PDB entry 8P62 | electron microscopy, 3.90 A resolution | chains 2 and 5 of the 14 polymer chains in the assembly

[Chain 2]
Protein: DNA replication licensing factor MCM2
Organism: Saccharomyces cerevisiae
Notes: EC 3.6.4.12
UniProtKB: P29469 (MCM2_YEAST); residue numbers follow UniProt; this construct covers 1-868
Sequence (868 residues; row label = number of the first residue in the row):
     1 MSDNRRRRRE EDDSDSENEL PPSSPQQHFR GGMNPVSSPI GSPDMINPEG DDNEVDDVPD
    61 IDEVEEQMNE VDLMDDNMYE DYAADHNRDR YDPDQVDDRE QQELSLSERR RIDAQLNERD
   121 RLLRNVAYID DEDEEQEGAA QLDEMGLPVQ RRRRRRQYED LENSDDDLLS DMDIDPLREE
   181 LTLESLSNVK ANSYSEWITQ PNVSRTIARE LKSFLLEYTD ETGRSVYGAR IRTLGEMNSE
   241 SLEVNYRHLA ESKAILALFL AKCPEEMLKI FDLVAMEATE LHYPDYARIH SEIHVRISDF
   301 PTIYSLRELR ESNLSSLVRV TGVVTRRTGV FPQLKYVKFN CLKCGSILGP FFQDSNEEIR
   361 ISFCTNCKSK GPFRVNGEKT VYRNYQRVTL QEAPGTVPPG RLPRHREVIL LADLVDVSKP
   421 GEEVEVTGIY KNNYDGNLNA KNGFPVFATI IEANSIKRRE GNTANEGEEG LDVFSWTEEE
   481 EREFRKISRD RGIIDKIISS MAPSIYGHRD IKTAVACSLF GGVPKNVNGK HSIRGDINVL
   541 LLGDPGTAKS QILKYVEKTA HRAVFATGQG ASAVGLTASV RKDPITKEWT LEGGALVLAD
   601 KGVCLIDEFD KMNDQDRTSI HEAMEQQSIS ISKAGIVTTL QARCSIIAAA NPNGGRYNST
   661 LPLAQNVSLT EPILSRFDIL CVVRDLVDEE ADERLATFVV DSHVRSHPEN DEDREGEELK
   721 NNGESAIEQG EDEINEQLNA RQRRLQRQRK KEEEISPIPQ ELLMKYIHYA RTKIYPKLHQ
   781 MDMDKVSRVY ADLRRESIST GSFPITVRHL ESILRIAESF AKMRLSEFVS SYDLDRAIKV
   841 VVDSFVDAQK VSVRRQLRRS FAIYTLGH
Disordered / not traced: 1-178, 711-737, 868
Metal / ion sites: Zn2+: Cys344, Cys367
Small-molecule neighbours:
  - ATP (adenosine-5'-triphosphate), molecule 1: Ser504, Ile505, Tyr506, His508, Asp544, Pro545, Gly546, Thr547, Ala548, Lys549, Ser550, Gln551, Asp607, Asn651, Leu695, Val699
  - ATP, molecule 2: His531, Ile533, Glu625, Gln626, Arg676, Arg808, Glu811
UniProt features mapped onto this chain:
  - zinc finger: Cys341 to Cys367 (C4-type)
  - motif: Ser675 to Asp678 (Arginine finger)
  - binding site (ATP): Gly543 to Ser550
  - modified residue (Phosphoserine): Ser14, Ser16, Ser23, Ser164, Ser170
  - natural variant: Glu392 (E392K: In allele MCM2-1)
  - mutagenesis: Cys364 (C364Y/F/S/H: Loss of activity), Cys367 (C367Y/F/S/H: Loss of activity), Lys549 (K549A: Reduces MCM2-7 complex helicase activity. Abolishes MCM2-7 complex helicase activity; when associated with MCM5 A-422. Reduces MCM2-7 complex helicase activity; when associated with MCM3 A-415), Arg676 (R676A: Loss of MCM2-7 complex helicase activity)

[Chain 5]
Protein: Minichromosome maintenance protein 5
Organism: Saccharomyces cerevisiae
Notes: EC 3.6.4.12
UniProtKB: P29496 (MCM5_YEAST); residues 1-775 here = UniProt positions 1-775
Sequence (775 residues; numbered 1 to 775; the number before each row is that of its first residue):
     1 MSFDRPEIYS APVLQGESPN DDDNTEIIKS FKNFILEFRL DSQFIYRDQL RNNILVKNYS
    61 LTVNMEHLIG YNEDIYKKLS DEPSDIIPLF ETAITQVAKR ISILSRAQSA NNNDKDPENT
   121 SMDTDSLLLN SLPTFQLILN SNANQIPLRD LDSEHVSKIV RLSGIIISTS VLSSRATYLS
   181 IMCRNCRHTT SITINNFNSI TGNTVSLPRS CLSTIESESS MANESNIGDE STKKNCGPDP
   241 YIIIHESSKF IDQQFLKLQE IPELVPVGEM PRNLTMTCDR YLTNKVIPGT RVTIVGIYSI
   301 YNSKNGAGSG RSGGGNGGSG VAIRTPYIKI LGIQSDVETS SIWNSVTMFT EEEEEEFLQL
   361 SRNPKLYEIL TNSIAPSIFG NEDIKKAIVC LLMGGSKKIL PDGMRLRGDI NVLLLGDPGT
   421 AKSQLLKFVE KVSPIAVYTS GKGSSAAGLT ASVQRDPMTR EFYLEGGAMV LADGGVVCID
   481 EFDKMRDEDR VAIHEAMEQQ TISIAKAGIT TVLNSRTSVL AAANPIYGRY DDLKSPGDNI
   541 DFQTTILSRF DMIFIVKDDH NEERDISIAN HVINIHTGNA NAMQNQQEEN GSEISIEKMK
   601 RYITYCRLKC APRLSPQAAE KLSSNFVTIR KQLLINELES TERSSIPITI RQLEAIIRIT
   661 ESLAKLELSP IAQERHVDEA IRLFQASTMD AASQDPIGGL NQASGTSLSE IRRFEQELKR
   721 RLPIGWSTSY QTLRREFVDT HRFSQLALDK ALYALEKHET IQLRHQGQNI YRSGV
Disordered / not traced: 1-19, 109-127, 214-233, 307-318, 342-345, 700-705, 774-775
Metal / ion sites: Zn2+: Cys186, Cys211
Small-molecule neighbours:
  - ATP (adenosine-5'-triphosphate), molecule 1: Ser377, Ile378, Phe379, Asn381, Asp417, Pro418, Gly419, Thr420, Ala421, Lys422, Ser423, Gln424, Asn524, Val572
  - ATP, molecule 2: Glu498, Gln499, Arg549, Ile650, Arg651, Glu654
UniProt features mapped onto this chain:
  - motif: Ser548 to Asp551 (Arginine finger)
  - binding site (ATP): Gly416 to Ser423
  - mutagenesis: Lys422 (K422A: Loss of MCM2-7 complex helicase activity)

[How chain 2 and chain 5 interact]
Residue-residue contacts (80):
  Arg327(2) - Glu269(5)  salt bridge
  Val330(2) - Arg272(5)
  Phe331(2) - Thr325(5)
  Pro332(2) - Arg324(5)
  Gln333(2) - Val321(5)  hydrogen bond (side chain-backbone)
  Gln333(2) - Ala322(5)  hydrogen bond (side chain-backbone)
  Gln333(2) - Ile323(5)  hydrogen bond (side chain-backbone)
  Leu334(2) - Arg324(5)
  Gln353(2) - Val321(5)
  Gln353(2) - Ala322(5)
  Ser355(2) - Val321(5)
  Asn356(2) - Val321(5)
  Tyr382(2) - Ser153(5)  hydrogen bond (backbone-side chain)
  Tyr382(2) - Val156(5)  hydrophobic
  Tyr382(2) - Ile300(5)  hydrophobic
  Arg383(2) - Ser153(5)
  Tyr385(2) - Ile323(5)
  Arg387(2) - Ser319(5)  hydrogen bond
  Asp416(2) - Arg149(5)  salt bridge
  Asp416(2) - Glu269(5)
  Asp416(2) - Arg272(5)  salt bridge
  Lys419(2) - Val267(5)  hydrogen bond (side chain-backbone)
  Lys419(2) - Gly268(5)  hydrogen bond (side chain-backbone)
  Lys419(2) - Glu269(5)  salt bridge
  Val527(2) - Ile575(5)
  Asn528(2) - Gln584(5)
  Lys530(2) - Pro376(5)
  His531(2) - Ser377(5)
  His531(2) - Ile378(5)
  His531(2) - Gln424(5)
  Ser532(2) - Gln424(5)  hydrogen bond (backbone-side chain)
  Thr586(2) - Pro457(5)
  Lys587(2) - Pro457(5)
  Trp589(2) - Gln454(5)  hydrogen bond
  Leu591(2) - Met270(5)  hydrophobic
  Gly593(2) - Met270(5)
  Val597(2) - Gly268(5)
  Asp600(2) - Val267(5)
  Asp600(2) - Gly268(5)  hydrogen bond (side chain-backbone)
  His621(2) - Glu481(5)  salt bridge
  Glu622(2) - Ser440(5)  hydrogen bond
  Glu622(2) - Glu481(5)
  Gln626(2) - Ser423(5)  hydrogen bond
  Ser630(2) - Ser440(5)  hydrogen bond (side chain-backbone)
  Ile631(2) - Gly443(5)
  Ser632(2) - Thr439(5)  hydrogen bond
  Ser632(2) - Gly443(5)  hydrogen bond (backbone-backbone)
  Ser632(2) - Ser444(5)  hydrogen bond
  Ser632(2) - Ser445(5)
  Ser632(2) - Gly448(5)
  Ser632(2) - Leu449(5)
  Lys633(2) - Ser444(5)
  Lys633(2) - Ser445(5)
  Ala634(2) - Gly448(5)
  Gly635(2) - Gly466(5)
  Val637(2) - Val437(5)  hydrophobic
  Val637(2) - Ala468(5)  hydrophobic
  Thr638(2) - Gln259(5)
  Gln641(2) - Pro266(5)
  Arg643(2) - Val267(5)
  Glu671(2) - Arg529(5)  hydrogen bond (side chain-backbone)
  Met781(2) - Ile573(5)  hydrophobic
  Met783(2) - Asn570(5)  hydrogen bond
  Met783(2) - Ile573(5)  hydrophobic
  Met783(2) - Asn574(5)
  Ser787(2) - Ile566(5)
  Ser787(2) - Ala569(5)
  Ser787(2) - Asn570(5)
  Tyr790(2) - Asp565(5)
  Tyr790(2) - Ala569(5)  hydrophobic
  Ala791(2) - Glu562(5)
  Ala791(2) - Ile566(5)  hydrophobic
  Arg794(2) - Asp558(5)  salt bridge
  Arg794(2) - Asp559(5)  hydrogen bond (side chain-backbone)
  Arg794(2) - His560(5)  hydrogen bond
  Arg794(2) - Asp565(5)  salt bridge
  Thr806(2) - Gly419(5)
  Val807(2) - Val572(5)  hydrophobic
  Leu810(2) - Val572(5)  hydrophobic
  Leu814(2) - His576(5)
Other interface residues (no listed pair), chain 2 (68 interface residues in all): His290, Glu357, Asn384, Lys525, Asn526, Gly529, Arg562, Gln615, Thr618, Ser619, Thr639, Leu640, Pro672, His779, Arg788, Arg795, Arg808
Other interface residues (no listed pair), chain 5 (72 interface residues in all): Asp152, Glu154, Pro262, Val265, Pro271, Gly320, Pro326, Pro418, Lys427, Phe428, Lys431, Tyr438, Lys442, Ser452, Gly467, Lys484, Gly528, Ile568, Thr577, Gly578, Ala580

[In short]
68 residues of chain 2 and 72 residues of chain 5 are in contact, with 20 hydrogen bonds and 7 salt bridges.
Polar pairs include Arg327(2)-Glu269(5), Asp416(2)-Arg149(5) and Asp416(2)-Arg272(5). One ATP molecule is
bound between chain 2 and chain 5. Ligands of chain 2: ATP.
Chain 2 is DNA replication licensing factor MCM2 and chain 5 is Minichromosome maintenance protein 5, both
from Saccharomyces cerevisiae; the structure, S. cerevisiae ssDNA-sCMGE after DNA replication initiation, was
determined by electron microscopy, deposited together with 8P5E and 8P63.
